2WVO - chains A and B; structure by X-ray diffraction, 2.30 A resolution.

[Chain A (and B)]
Protein: Small S protein
From: Podospora anserina
Notes: chain B of this document is another copy of the same molecule, construct and numbering; everything in this record applies to it too
Reference sequence: Q1K9D3 (Q1K9D3_PODAN); residues 1-227 here = UniProt positions 1-227
Chain sequence (233 residues; each row starts with the number of its first residue):
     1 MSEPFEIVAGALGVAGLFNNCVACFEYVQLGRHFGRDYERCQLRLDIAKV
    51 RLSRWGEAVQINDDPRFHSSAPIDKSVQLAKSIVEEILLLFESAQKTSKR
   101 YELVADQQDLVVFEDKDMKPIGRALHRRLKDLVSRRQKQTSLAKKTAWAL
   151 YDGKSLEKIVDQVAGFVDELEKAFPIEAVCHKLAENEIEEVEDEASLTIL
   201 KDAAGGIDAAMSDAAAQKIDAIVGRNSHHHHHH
Unresolved in the structure: 1, 224-233
Construct notes: expression tag (228-233)
From the paper describing this entry:
  - self-association interface (contacts with another copy of this molecule): Glu-86, Arg-100
  - mutagenesis - E86K (Tm change 3 degC): increased stability
  - conformationally variable residues (order/disorder transition): Ser-2 to Val-8

[Chain A / chain B interface]
Residue-residue contacts (37; chain A residue first):
  Phe-5(A) / Phe-5(B)
  Phe-5(A) / Val-8(B)  hydrophobic
  Phe-5(A) / Ala-9(B)
  Phe-5(A) / Leu-89(B)  hydrophobic
  Val-8(A) / Phe-5(B)  hydrophobic
  Ala-9(A) / Phe-5(B)
  Lys-75(A) / Leu-103(B)  hydrogen bond (side chain-backbone)
  Gln-78(A) / Leu-103(B)
  Leu-79(A) / Arg-100(B)
  Ser-82(A) / Lys-96(B)
  Ser-82(A) / Arg-100(B)  hydrogen bond
  Ile-83(A) / Arg-100(B)
  Glu-85(A) / Lys-96(B)  salt bridge
  Glu-86(A) / Ser-93(B)
  Glu-86(A) / Lys-96(B)
  Glu-86(A) / Thr-97(B)  hydrogen bond
  Glu-86(A) / Arg-100(B)  salt bridge
  Leu-89(A) / Glu-92(B)
  Leu-89(A) / Lys-96(B)
  Ser-93(A) / Glu-86(B)  hydrogen bond
  Lys-96(A) / Ser-82(B)
  Lys-96(A) / Glu-85(B)  salt bridge
  Lys-96(A) / Glu-86(B)
  Lys-96(A) / Leu-89(B)
  Thr-97(A) / Glu-86(B)  hydrogen bond
  Arg-100(A) / Leu-79(B)
  Arg-100(A) / Ser-82(B)  hydrogen bond
  Arg-100(A) / Ile-83(B)
  Arg-100(A) / Glu-86(B)  salt bridge
  Arg-100(A) / Phe-166(B)
  Arg-100(A) / Glu-169(B)  salt bridge
  Leu-103(A) / Lys-75(B)
  Leu-103(A) / Gln-78(B)
  Leu-103(A) / Leu-79(B)  hydrophobic
  Gln-162(A) / Lys-158(B)
  Phe-166(A) / Arg-100(B)
  Glu-169(A) / Arg-100(B)  salt bridge
Also at the interface, not in a pair above, chain A (21 interface residues in all): Glu-92, Lys-158
Also at the interface, not in a pair above, chain B (21 interface residues in all): Gln-162
The authors on this interface:
  - hot spots on chain A (mutagenesis) - E86K (Kd 2.3 mM), R100E: abolished binding to another copy of this molecule

[Summary]
Chain A and chain B each contribute 21 residues to their interface; the contacts include 6 hydrogen bonds and
6 salt bridges. Among the polar pairs are Glu-85(A)/Lys-96(B), Glu-86(A)/Arg-100(B) and Arg-100(A)/Glu-169(B).
From the paper: E86K and R100E of chain A abolish binding to another copy of this molecule; conformational
variability at Ser-2(A).
Both chains are Small S protein (Podospora anserina). Entry 2WVO (Structure of the HET-S N-terminal domain)
was determined by X-ray diffraction, deposited together with 2WVN and 2WVQ.
